PDB entry 8J7A | electron microscopy, 3.06 A resolution | chains D and L of the 16 polymer chains in the assembly

# Chain D
Name: Photosystem I reaction center subunit II-2, chloroplastic
Source organism: Arabidopsis thaliana
UniProtKB: Q9SA56 (PSAD2_ARATH); residues 1-204 here = UniProt positions 1-204
Sequence (204 residues; row label = number of the first residue in the row):
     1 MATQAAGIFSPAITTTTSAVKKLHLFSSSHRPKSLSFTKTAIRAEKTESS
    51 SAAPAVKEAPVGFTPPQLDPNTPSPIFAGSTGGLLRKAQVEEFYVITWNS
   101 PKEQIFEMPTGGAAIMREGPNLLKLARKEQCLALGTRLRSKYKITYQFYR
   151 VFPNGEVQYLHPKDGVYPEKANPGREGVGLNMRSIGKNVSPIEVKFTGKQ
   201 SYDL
Unresolved in the structure: 1-61
Swiss-Prot annotation at these positions:
  - region: Arg-137 to Thr-145 (Ferredoxin and ferredoxin-oxidoreductase binding)
  - modified residue: Thr-47 (Phosphothreonine)

# Chain L
Name: Photosystem I reaction center subunit XI, chloroplastic
Source organism: Arabidopsis thaliana
UniProtKB: Q9SUI4 (PSAL_ARATH); residues 1-219 here = UniProt positions 1-219
Sequence (219 residues; each row starts with the number of its first residue):
     1 MAASASPMASQLRSSFSSASLSQRLAVPKGISGAPFGVSPTKRVSSFTVR
    51 AVKSDKTTFQVVQPINGDPFIGSLETPVTSSPLIAWYLSNLPGYRTAVNP
   101 LLRGVEVGLAHGFFLVGPFVKAGPLRNTAYAGSAGSLAAAGLVVILSMCL
   151 TIYGISSFKEGEPSIAPSLTLTGRKKQPDQLQTADGWAKFTGGFFFGGIS
   201 GVTWAYFLLYVLDLPYFVK
Unresolved in the structure: 1-58, 218-219
Ion coordination: chlorophyll a Mg near Glu-106 (its only coordinating residue here)
Ligand contacts:
  - beta-carotene (BCR), molecule 1: Tyr-87, Leu-109, Ala-110, Phe-113, Ser-200, Thr-203, Trp-204
  - beta-carotene (BCR), molecule 2: His-111, Leu-146, Cys-149, Leu-150, Tyr-153, Phe-194
  - beta-carotene (BCR), molecule 3: Phe-119, Ala-138, Leu-142, Ile-145
  - chlorophyll a (CLA), molecule 1: Val-62, Thr-76, Pro-77, Val-78
  - chlorophyll a (CLA), molecule 2: Leu-74, Thr-76, Val-78, Thr-79, Ile-84, Leu-88
  - chlorophyll a (CLA), molecule 3: Tyr-87, Leu-91, Pro-92, Gly-93, Glu-106, Val-107, Ala-110, His-111, Phe-114
  - chlorophyll a (CLA), molecule 4: Tyr-87, Asn-90, Leu-91, Arg-95, Glu-106, Leu-109, Ala-110
  - chlorophyll a (CLA), molecule 5: His-111, Phe-114, Leu-115, Leu-146
  - chlorophyll a (CLA), molecule 6: Phe-113, Phe-114, Gly-117, Pro-118, Lys-121, Leu-208, Leu-209, Tyr-216, Phe-217
  - chlorophyll a (CLA), molecule 7: Phe-114, Pro-118, Phe-119, Ala-122, Gly-123, Pro-124, Arg-126, Leu-142
  - chlorophyll a (CLA), molecule 8: Phe-119, Pro-124, Ala-134, Leu-137, Ala-138, Gly-141
  - chlorophyll a (CLA), molecule 9: Leu-142, Ile-145, Tyr-153, Ser-157
  - chlorophyll a (CLA), molecule 10: Ile-145, Met-148, Cys-149

# Interface between chain D and chain L
Pairs across the interface (17):
  Ser-74(D) with Phe-70(L)
  Pro-75(D) with Phe-70(L)
  Phe-77(D) with Pro-69(L)
  Ala-78(D) with Pro-64(L)
  Gly-79(D) with Pro-69(L)
  Ser-80(D) with Ile-71(L); Gly-72(L); Ser-73(L)
  Thr-81(D) with Gly-72(L)
  Gly-83(D) with Phe-70(L); Ile-71(L); Gly-72(L)
  Leu-84(D) with Phe-70(L), hydrogen bond (backbone-backbone); Ile-71(L), hydrophobic; Gly-72(L), hydrogen bond (backbone-backbone)
  Leu-123(D) with Phe-70(L), hydrophobic
  Lys-124(D) with Asp-68(L), salt bridge
Other interface residues (no listed pair), chain D (13 interface residues in all): Gly-82, Arg-86
Other interface residues (no listed pair), chain L (9 interface residues in all): Leu-74, Ile-165

# Overview
The interface between chain D and chain L involves 13 residues on one side and 9 on the other; the contacts
include 2 hydrogen bonds and 1 salt bridge. Polar pairs include Lys-124(D)/Asp-68(L), Leu-84(D)/Phe-70(L) and
Leu-84(D)/Gly-72(L).
Here chain D is Photosystem I reaction center subunit II-2, chloroplastic and chain L is Photosystem I
reaction center subunit XI, chloroplastic, both from Arabidopsis thaliana. Entry 8J7A (Coordinates of Cryo-EM
structure of the Arabidopsis thaliana PSI in state 1 (PSI-ST1)) was determined by electron microscopy (same
publication as 8J7B).
